7T3J - chains B and I of the 12 polymer chains in the assembly; structure by electron microscopy, 3.20 A resolution.

Chain B:
Protein: CRISPR type I-F/YPEST-associated protein Csy2
Reference sequence: B3G161 (B3G161_PSEAI); residue numbers follow UniProt; this construct covers 1-327
Chain sequence (327 residues; row label = number of the first residue in the row):
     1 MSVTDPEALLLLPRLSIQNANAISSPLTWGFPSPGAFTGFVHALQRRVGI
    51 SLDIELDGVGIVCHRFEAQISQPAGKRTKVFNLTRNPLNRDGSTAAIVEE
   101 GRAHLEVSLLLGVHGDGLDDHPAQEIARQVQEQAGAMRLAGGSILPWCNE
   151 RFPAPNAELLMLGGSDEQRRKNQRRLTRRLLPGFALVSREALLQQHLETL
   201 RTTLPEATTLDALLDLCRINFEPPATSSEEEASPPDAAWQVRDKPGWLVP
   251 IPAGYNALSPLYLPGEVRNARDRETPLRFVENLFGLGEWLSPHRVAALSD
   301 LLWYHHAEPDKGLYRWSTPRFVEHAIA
Not modelled in the structure: 1-2, 225-238, 323-327

Chain I:
Protein: CRISPR type I-F/YPEST-associated protein Csy3
Reference sequence: A0A444M080 (A0A444M080_PSEAI); residues 21-361 here correspond to UniProt positions 2-342 (UniProt number = residue number - 19)
Chain sequence (360 residues; each row starts with the number of its first residue):
     2 MKSSHHHHHHENLYFQSNASKPILSTASVLAFERKLDPSDALMSAGAWAQ
    52 RDASQEWPAVTVREKSVRGTISNRLKTKDRDPAKLDASIQSPNLQTVDVA
   102 NLPSDADTLKVRFTLRVLGGAGTPSACNDAAYRDKLLQTVATYVNDQGFA
   152 ELARRYAHNLANARFLWRNRVGAEAVEVRINHIRQGEVARAWRFDALAIG
   202 LRDFKADAELDALAELIASGLSGSGHVLLEVVAFARIGDGQEVFPSQELI
   252 LDKGDKKGQKSKTLYSVRDAAAIHSQKIGNALRTIDTWYPDEDGLGPIAV
   302 EPYGSVTSQGKAYRQPKQKLDFYTLLDNWVLRDEAPAVEQQHYVIANLIR
   352 GGVFGEAEEK
Not modelled in the structure: 2-23, 359-361
Construct notes: initiating methionine (2); expression tag (3-20)

Interface between chain B and chain I:
Residue-residue contacts - 76 pairs, chain B then chain I:
  Q18(B) with P39(I), hydrogen bond (side chain-backbone); S40(I); D41(I), hydrogen bond; S276(I)
  N19(B) with S276(I)
  R65(B) with R269(I)
  E67(B) with S267(I); V268(I)
  Q69(B) with Y266(I), hydrogen bond
  S71(B) with I251(I)
  P73(B) with Q260(I)
  A74(B) with K258(I); Q260(I), hydrogen bond (backbone-side chain)
  G75(B) with K258(I)
  K76(B) with D256(I)
  V80(B) with K254(I)
  N82(B) with E249(I), hydrogen bond; L250(I); I251(I)
  L83(B) with L250(I), hydrogen bond (backbone-backbone); L252(I), hydrophobic
  T84(B) with L250(I); Q277(I)
  R85(B) with L250(I)
  P87(B) with E302(I); R351(I)
  L88(B) with S306(I), hydrogen bond (backbone-side chain); V307(I); T308(I); G311(I)
  N89(B) with S306(I), hydrogen bond (backbone-side chain); A313(I)
  R90(B) with Y304(I), hydrogen bond; A313(I); Q316(I), hydrogen bond (backbone-side chain); P317(I)
  G92(B) with G311(I)
  E99(B) with K254(I), salt bridge
  R102(B) with Q277(I), hydrogen bond
  H104(B) with D41(I), salt bridge; Y266(I), hydrogen bond
  G135(B) with R117(I), hydrogen bond (backbone-side chain)
  A136(B) with R117(I); L119(I), hydrophobic; H227(I)
  M137(B) with R117(I)
  R138(B) with R35(I)
  S143(B) with R35(I); D38(I), hydrogen bond; R117(I)
  I144(B) with R117(I), hydrogen bond (backbone-side chain)
  L145(B) with S40(I)
  P146(B) with R117(I); L229(I), hydrophobic
  C148(B) with R113(I), hydrogen bond (backbone-side chain); T115(I); I184(I), hydrophobic; L229(I), hydrophobic; E231(I)
  N149(B) with R113(I); N182(I); I184(I); V189(I); E231(I), hydrogen bond
  E150(B) with R113(I), salt bridge
  R151(B) with Q56(I)
  R268(B) with A358(I)
  N269(B) with S29(I), hydrogen bond; N129(I); A358(I)
  A270(B) with V30(I); N129(I), hydrogen bond (backbone-side chain)
  R271(B) with V30(I); C128(I); N129(I)
  R273(B) with N129(I)
Interface residues without a listed pair, chain B (44 interface residues in all): F81, I97, E132, D272
Interface residues without a listed pair, chain I (53 interface residues in all): E34, E57, S126, A127, D130, Q186, G259, K312

Overview:
44 residues of chain B face 53 of chain I across their interface, with 19 hydrogen bonds and 3 salt bridges.
Polar pairs include E99(B)-K254(I), H104(B)-D41(I) and E150(B)-R113(I).
Chain B is CRISPR type I-F/YPEST-associated protein Csy2 and chain I is CRISPR type I-F/YPEST-associated
protein Csy3; the structure, Cryo-EM structure of Csy-AcrIF24, was determined by electron microscopy together
with 7T3K, 7T3L, 7TAW and 7TAX from the same study.
